5YK2 - chain A; structure by X-ray diffraction, 2.81 A resolution.

Chain A:
Protein: Probable conserved ATP-binding protein ABC transporter
Organism: Mycobacterium tuberculosis (strain ATCC 25618 / H37Rv)
UniProt: O53343 (O53343_MYCTU); residue numbers follow UniProt; this construct covers 1-447
Chain sequence (452 residues; row label = number of the first residue in the row; numbers below 1 keep their minus sign (Gly-4 is residue -4)):
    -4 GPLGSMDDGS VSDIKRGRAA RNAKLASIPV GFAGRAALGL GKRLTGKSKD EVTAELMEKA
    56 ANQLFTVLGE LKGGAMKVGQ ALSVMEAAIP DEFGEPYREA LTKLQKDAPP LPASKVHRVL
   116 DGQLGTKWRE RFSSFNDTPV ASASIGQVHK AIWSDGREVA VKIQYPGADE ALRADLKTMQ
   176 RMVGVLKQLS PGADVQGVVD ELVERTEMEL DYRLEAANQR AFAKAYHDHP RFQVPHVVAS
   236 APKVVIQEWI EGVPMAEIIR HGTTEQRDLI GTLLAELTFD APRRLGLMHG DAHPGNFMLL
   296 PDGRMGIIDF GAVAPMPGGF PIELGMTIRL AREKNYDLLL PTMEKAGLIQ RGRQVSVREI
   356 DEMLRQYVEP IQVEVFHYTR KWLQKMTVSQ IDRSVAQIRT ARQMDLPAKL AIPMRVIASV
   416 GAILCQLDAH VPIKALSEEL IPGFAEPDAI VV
Disordered / not traced: -4 to 42, 100-102, 389-394, 443-447
Construct notes: expression tag (-4 to 0)
Ligand contacts: erythromycin a (ERY): Asp195, Glu196, Glu199, Arg200, Met203, Gly285, Asp286, Gly306, Ala307, Val308, Ala309, Pro310, Ala403, Ile407, Arg410, Val411
From the paper describing this entry:
  - binding site for erythromycin a: Lys72, Glu196, Arg200, Met203, Asp286, Ala309, Ile407, Arg410
  - contacts within the chain: Glu196-Arg200 (salt bridge)
  - mutagenesis - E65A, K72A, S139A, K157A, E196A, R200A, M203G, E204A, E210A, Q242A, W244A, D286A, I407G, R410A: decreased growth in response to erythromycin
  - mutagenesis - S139A, E204A, E210A, Q242A: decreased catalytic activity
  - mutagenesis - W244A: unchanged catalytic activity

Summary:
Chain A binds erythromycin a. The paper reports a binding site for erythromycin a at Lys72, Glu196 and Arg200
among others; E65A, K72A and S139A, among others, reduce growth in response to erythromycin; 14 substitutions
were tested in all.
Chain A is Probable conserved ATP-binding protein ABC transporter (Mycobacterium tuberculosis (strain ATCC
25618 / H37Rv)); the structure, The complex structure of Rv3197-erythromycin from Mycobacterium tuberculosis,
was determined by X-ray diffraction together with 5YJZ, 5YK0 and 5YK1 from the same study.
